2YLB - chains E and F of the 6 polymer chains in the assembly; structure by X-ray diffraction, 1.15 A resolution.

# Chain E (and F)
Molecule: Protein hfq
From: Salmonella enterica SUBSP. enterica serovar typhimurium
Notes: chain F of this document is another copy of the same molecule, construct and numbering; everything in this record applies to it too
UniProt: P0A1R0 (HFQ_SALTY); residues 1-72 here = UniProt positions 1-72
Chain sequence (74 residues; each row starts with the number of its first residue; numbers below 1 keep their minus sign (Gly-1 is residue -1)):
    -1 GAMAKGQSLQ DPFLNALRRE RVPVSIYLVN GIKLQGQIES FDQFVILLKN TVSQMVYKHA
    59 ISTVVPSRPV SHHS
Not modelled in the structure: -1 to 3, 72 (chain F: -1 to 5, 72)
Construct notes: expression tag (-1 to 0)
Reported in the primary citation:
  - mutagenesis - F42A: abolished binding to R16

# Interface between chain E and chain F
Residue-residue contacts (44; chain E residue first):
  Ser6(E) - Asp40(F)  hydrogen bond
  Ser6(E) - Phe42(F)
  Leu7(E) - Ser38(F)
  Leu7(E) - Phe39(F)
  Leu7(E) - Asp40(F)  hydrogen bond (backbone-side chain)
  Leu7(E) - Val43(F)  hydrophobic
  Gln8(E) - Phe42(F)
  Gln8(E) - Val43(F)
  Gln8(E) - Met53(F)
  Gln8(E) - Tyr55(F)  hydrogen bond
  Phe11(E) - Leu45(F)  hydrophobic
  Phe11(E) - Ser51(F)
  Phe11(E) - Met53(F)  hydrophobic
  Leu12(E) - Met53(F)  hydrophobic
  Leu26(E) - Asn28(F)
  Val27(E) - Asn28(F)  hydrogen bond (backbone-side chain)
  Gly29(E) - Asn28(F)
  Lys56(E) - Tyr55(F)
  Lys56(E) - His57(F)  hydrogen bond (backbone-side chain)
  His57(E) - His57(F)
  Ile59(E) - Tyr55(F)  hydrophobic
  Ile59(E) - His57(F)  hydrogen bond (backbone-side chain)
  Ile59(E) - Ala58(F)
  Ser60(E) - Leu26(F)
  Ser60(E) - Met53(F)
  Ser60(E) - Val54(F)
  Ser60(E) - Tyr55(F)  hydrogen bond (backbone-backbone)
  Ser60(E) - Ala58(F)
  Thr61(E) - Leu32(F)
  Thr61(E) - Gln52(F)
  Thr61(E) - Met53(F)
  Thr61(E) - Val54(F)
  Val62(E) - Gln52(F)
  Val62(E) - Met53(F)  hydrogen bond (backbone-backbone)
  Val63(E) - Val50(F)  hydrophobic
  Val63(E) - Gln52(F)
  Pro64(E) - Val50(F)
  Pro64(E) - Ser51(F)
  Arg66(E) - Val50(F)
  Pro67(E) - Thr49(F)
  Pro67(E) - Val50(F)
  His70(E) - Glu37(F)  salt bridge
  His70(E) - Leu45(F)
  His70(E) - Ser51(F)
Other interface residues (no listed pair), chain E (23 interface residues in all): Gln5, Asn28, Ile44, His71
Other interface residues (no listed pair), chain F (21 interface residues in all): Val27, Ile30

# Summary
Chain E and chain F form an interface of 23 and 21 residues respectively; the contacts include 8 hydrogen
bonds and 1 salt bridge. Among the polar pairs are His70(E)-Glu37(F), Ser6(E)-Asp40(F) and Leu7(E)-Asp40(F).
The paper reports that F42A of chain E abolishes binding to R16.
Chain E and chain F are both Protein hfq (Salmonella enterica SUBSP. enterica serovar typhimurium); the
structure, Structure of Salmonella typhimurium Hfq at 1.15 A, was determined by X-ray diffraction together
with 2YLC from the same study.
